Entry 3UTT (X-ray diffraction, 2.60 A resolution); this record covers chains D and E of the 5 polymer chains in the assembly.

[Chain D]
Protein: 1E6 TCR Alpha Chain
Source organism: Homo sapiens
Amino-acid sequence (199 residues; numbered 3 to 201; the number before each row is that of its first residue):
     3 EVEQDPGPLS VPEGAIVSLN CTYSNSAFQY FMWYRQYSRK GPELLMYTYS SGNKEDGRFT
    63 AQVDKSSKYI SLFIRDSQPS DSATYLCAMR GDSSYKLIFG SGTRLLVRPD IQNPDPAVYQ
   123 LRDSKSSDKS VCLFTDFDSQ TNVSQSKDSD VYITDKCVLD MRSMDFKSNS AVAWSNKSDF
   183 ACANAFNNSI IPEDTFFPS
Cystine bridges: Cys23-Cys89, Cys134-Cys184

[Chain E]
Protein: 1E6 TCR Beta Chain
Source organism: Homo sapiens
Amino-acid sequence (245 residues; numbered 2 to 246; the number before each row is that of its first residue):
     2 AGVIQSPRHE VTEMGQQVTL RCKPISGHDY LFWYRQTMMR GLELLIYFNN NVPIDDSGMP
    62 EDRFSAKMPN ASFSTLKIQP SEPRDSAVYF CASSLWEKLA KNIQYFGAGT RLSVLEDLKN
   122 VFPPEVAVFE PSEAEISHTQ KATLVCLATG FYPDHVELSW WVNGKEVHSG VCTDPQPLKE
   182 QPALNDSRYA LSSRLRVSAT FWQDPRNHFR CQVQFYGLSE NDEWTQDRAK PVTQIVSAEA
   242 WGRAD
Unresolved in the structure: 2
Cystine bridges: Cys23-Cys92, Cys147-Cys212

[Interface between chain D and chain E]
Pairs across the interface (105; chain D residue first):
  Tyr32(D) - Asn103(E)
  Met34(D) - Asn103(E)
  Tyr36(D) - Asn103(E)  hydrogen bond (side chain-backbone)
  Tyr36(D) - Gln105(E)
  Tyr36(D) - Phe107(E)  hydrophobic
  Gln38(D) - Gln37(E)  hydrogen bond
  Gln38(D) - Phe91(E)
  Arg41(D) - Val89(E)
  Arg41(D) - Phe91(E)
  Arg41(D) - Arg112(E)
  Arg41(D) - Gln177(E)
  Lys42(D) - Phe91(E)
  Gly43(D) - Phe91(E)
  Pro44(D) - Leu43(E)  hydrophobic
  Pro44(D) - Phe107(E)
  Leu46(D) - Lys102(E)
  Leu46(D) - Asn103(E)
  Leu46(D) - Ile104(E)  hydrophobic
  Tyr49(D) - Ala101(E)  hydrogen bond (side chain-backbone)
  Tyr49(D) - Lys102(E)
  Tyr49(D) - Asn103(E)
  Leu88(D) - Gly42(E)
  Arg92(D) - Leu100(E)  hydrogen bond (side chain-backbone)
  Arg92(D) - Asn103(E)  hydrogen bond
  Ser96(D) - Tyr48(E)  hydrogen bond
  Ser96(D) - Asp56(E)  hydrogen bond
  Tyr97(D) - Tyr31(E)
  Tyr97(D) - Phe33(E)  hydrophobic
  Tyr97(D) - Tyr48(E)
  Tyr97(D) - Trp97(E)  hydrogen bond
  Tyr97(D) - Leu100(E)  hydrophobic
  Lys98(D) - Leu45(E)
  Lys98(D) - Tyr48(E)
  Lys98(D) - Asp56(E)
  Lys98(D) - Ser58(E)
  Leu99(D) - Tyr35(E)
  Leu99(D) - Asn103(E)
  Leu99(D) - Gln105(E)
  Phe101(D) - Tyr35(E)  hydrophobic
  Phe101(D) - Leu43(E)
  Gly102(D) - Gly42(E)
  Ser103(D) - Met40(E)
  Ser103(D) - Arg41(E)
  Ser103(D) - Gly42(E)  hydrogen bond (backbone-backbone)
  Asp117(D) - His139(E)  salt bridge
  Asp117(D) - Thr140(E)
  Tyr121(D) - Ser133(E)
  Tyr121(D) - Ala135(E)
  Tyr121(D) - Glu136(E)
  Tyr121(D) - His139(E)
  Tyr121(D) - Thr140(E)
  Gln122(D) - Ser133(E)
  Leu123(D) - Phe130(E)
  Leu123(D) - Glu131(E)
  Leu123(D) - Pro132(E)  hydrophobic
  Leu123(D) - Ser133(E)
  Leu123(D) - Thr144(E)
  Leu123(D) - Leu145(E)
  Leu123(D) - Val146(E)  hydrophobic
  Arg124(D) - Glu131(E)  salt bridge
  Arg124(D) - Arg244(E)
  Arg124(D) - Asp246(E)  salt bridge
  Asp125(D) - Phe130(E)
  Ser126(D) - Val129(E)  hydrogen bond (side chain-backbone)
  Ser129(D) - Ala128(E)
  Ser129(D) - Phe130(E)
  Lys131(D) - Phe130(E)
  Lys131(D) - Leu148(E)
  Lys131(D) - Thr150(E)
  Val133(D) - Phe130(E)  hydrophobic
  Val133(D) - Val146(E)  hydrophobic
  Leu135(D) - Thr144(E)
  Thr137(D) - Arg197(E)  hydrogen bond
  Asp138(D) - Thr140(E)
  Asp138(D) - Arg197(E)  salt bridge
  Tyr154(D) - Leu179(E)  hydrophobic
  Tyr154(D) - Lys180(E)
  Tyr154(D) - Glu181(E)  hydrogen bond (side chain-backbone)
  Thr156(D) - Asp175(E)
  Thr156(D) - Ser193(E)
  Thr156(D) - Arg195(E)  hydrogen bond
  Cys159(D) - Cys173(E)  disulfide
  Cys159(D) - Thr174(E)  hydrogen bond (side chain-backbone)
  Cys159(D) - Arg195(E)
  Val160(D) - Cys173(E)  hydrogen bond (backbone-side chain)
  Leu161(D) - Gly171(E)
  Leu161(D) - Val172(E)
  Leu161(D) - Cys173(E)  hydrophobic
  Leu161(D) - Arg197(E)
  Asp162(D) - Gly171(E)  hydrogen bond (backbone-backbone)
  Met163(D) - Lys142(E)
  Met163(D) - Ser170(E)  hydrogen bond (backbone-side chain)
  Met163(D) - Arg197(E)
  Met166(D) - Lys142(E)
  Phe168(D) - Lys142(E)
  Phe168(D) - Arg197(E)
  Ser170(D) - Arg197(E)  hydrogen bond
  Ser172(D) - Arg195(E)  hydrogen bond (backbone-side chain)
  Ala173(D) - Arg195(E)
  Val174(D) - Ser193(E)
  Val174(D) - Arg195(E)
  Trp176(D) - Leu148(E)  hydrophobic
  Trp176(D) - Leu179(E)  hydrophobic
  Trp176(D) - Ala191(E)  hydrophobic
  Phe198(D) - His139(E)
Interface residues without a listed pair, chain D (52 interface residues in all): Arg106, Ser151, Ile155, Asp157, Arg164
Interface residues without a listed pair, chain E (60 interface residues in all): Gly59, Gly108, Leu192, Val198, Ser199
Inter-chain disulfides: Cys159(D)-Cys173(E)

[Overview]
Chain D and chain E form an interface of 52 and 60 residues respectively, with 1 disulfide bond, 19 hydrogen
bonds and 4 salt bridges. Polar contacts include Asp117(D)-His139(E), Arg124(D)-Glu131(E) and
Arg124(D)-Asp246(E).
Here chain D is 1E6 TCR Alpha Chain and chain E is 1E6 TCR Beta Chain, both from Homo sapiens. Entry 3UTT
(1E6-A*0201-ALWGPDPAAA Complex, Triclinic) was determined by X-ray diffraction (same publication as 3UTP, 3UTQ
and 3UTS).
